PDB entry 3F70 | X-ray diffraction, 2.10 A resolution | chains A and B

[Chain A (and B)]
Molecule: Lethal(3)malignant brain tumor-like 2 protein
Source organism: Homo sapiens
Notes: chain B of this document is another copy of the same molecule, construct and numbering; everything in this record applies to it too
Reference sequence: Q969R5 (LMBL2_HUMAN); residue numbers follow UniProt; this construct covers 170-625
Sequence (456 residues; each row starts with the number of its first residue):
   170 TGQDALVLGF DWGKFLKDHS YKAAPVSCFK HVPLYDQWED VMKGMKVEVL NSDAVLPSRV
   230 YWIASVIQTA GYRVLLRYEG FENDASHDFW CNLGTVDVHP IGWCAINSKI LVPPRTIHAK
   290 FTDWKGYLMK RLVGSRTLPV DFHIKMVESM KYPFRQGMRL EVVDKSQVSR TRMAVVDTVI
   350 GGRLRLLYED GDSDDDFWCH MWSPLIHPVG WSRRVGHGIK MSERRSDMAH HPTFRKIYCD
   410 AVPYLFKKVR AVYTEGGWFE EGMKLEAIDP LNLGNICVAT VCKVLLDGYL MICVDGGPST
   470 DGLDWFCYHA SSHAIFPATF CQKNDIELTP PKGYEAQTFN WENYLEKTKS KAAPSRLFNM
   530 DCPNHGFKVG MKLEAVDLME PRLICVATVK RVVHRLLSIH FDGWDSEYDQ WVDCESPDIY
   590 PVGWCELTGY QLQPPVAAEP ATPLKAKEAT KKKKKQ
Not modelled in the structure: 170-171, 226-227, 360-363, 387-418, 465-472, 610-625 (chain B: 170-171, 392-407, 465-472, 503-506, 610-625)
Ligand contacts: N-methyl-lysine (MLZ): D546, E549, L552, C554, F570, W573, Y577, E608
UniProt features mapped onto this chain:
  - modified residue: S338 (Phosphoserine)
  - cross-link: K405 (Glycyl lysine isopeptide (Lys-Gly) (interchain with G-Cter in SUMO2))
Reported in the primary citation:
  - binding site for N-methyl-lysine: D546, L552, F570, W573, Y577

[Chain A / chain B interface]
Contacting residue pairs (29; chain A residue first):
  R419(A) with Y422(B); T423(B), hydrogen bond (side chain-backbone); E424(B)
  A420(A) with Y422(B); T423(B), hydrogen bond (backbone-backbone)
  V421(A) with V421(B); Y422(B), hydrophobic
  Y422(A) with A420(B); V421(B), hydrogen bond (backbone-backbone); W427(B)
  T423(A) with A420(B); D456(B)
  E424(A) with W380(B), hydrogen bond; R383(B), salt bridge; V418(B); D456(B); Y458(B), hydrogen bond
  W427(A) with Y422(B)
  A479(A) with Y422(B)
  S480(A) with Y422(B)
  R525(A) with K417(B); V418(B); R419(B); A420(B), hydrogen bond (backbone-backbone)
  L526(A) with Y422(B), hydrogen bond (backbone-side chain)
  N528(A) with Y422(B)
  D530(A) with N528(B), hydrogen bond
  C531(A) with D530(B); C531(B)
Interface residues without a listed pair, chain A (16 interface residues in all): F428, F527
Interface residues without a listed pair, chain B (17 interface residues in all): G457

[Summary]
16 residues of chain A and 17 residues of chain B are in contact; the contacts include 8 hydrogen bonds and 1
salt bridge. Polar pairs include E424(A)-R383(B), R419(A)-T423(B) and E424(A)-W380(B). Chain A binds
N-methyl-lysine. From the paper: a binding site for N-methyl-lysine at D546(A), L552(A) and F570(A) among
others.
Chain A and chain B are both Lethal(3)malignant brain tumor-like 2 protein (Homo sapiens); the structure,
Crystal structure of L3MBTL2-H4K20me1 complex, was determined by X-ray diffraction together with 3CEY from the
same study.
